Entry 1C9U (X-ray diffraction, 2.20 A resolution); this record covers chains A and B.

== Chain A (and B) ==
Molecule: Soluble quinoprotein glucose dehydrogenase
From: Acinetobacter calcoaceticus
Notes: EC 1.1.99.17; chain B of this document is another copy of the same molecule, construct and numbering; everything in this record applies to it too
Reference sequence: P13650 (DHGB_ACICA); residues 1-454 here correspond to UniProt positions 25-478 (UniProt number = residue number + 24)
Chain sequence (454 residues; each row starts with the number of its first residue):
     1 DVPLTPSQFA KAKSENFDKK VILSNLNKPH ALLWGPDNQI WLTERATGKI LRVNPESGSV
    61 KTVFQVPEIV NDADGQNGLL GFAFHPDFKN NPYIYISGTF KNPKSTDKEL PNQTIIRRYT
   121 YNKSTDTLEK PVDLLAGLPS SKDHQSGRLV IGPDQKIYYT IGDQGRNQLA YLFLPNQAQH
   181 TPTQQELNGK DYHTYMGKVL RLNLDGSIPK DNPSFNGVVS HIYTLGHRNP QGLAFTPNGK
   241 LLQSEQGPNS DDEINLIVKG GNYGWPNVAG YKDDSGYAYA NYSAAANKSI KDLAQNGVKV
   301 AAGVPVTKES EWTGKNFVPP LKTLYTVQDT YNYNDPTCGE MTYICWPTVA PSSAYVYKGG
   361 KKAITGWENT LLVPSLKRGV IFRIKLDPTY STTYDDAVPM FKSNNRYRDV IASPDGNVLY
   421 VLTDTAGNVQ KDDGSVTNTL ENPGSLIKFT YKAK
Disordered / not traced: 105-110, 451-454 (chain B: 453-454)
Disulfide bonds: Cys-338/Cys-345
Ion coordination: Ca2+ site 1: Gly-247, Pro-248 (together with pyrroloquinoline quinone); Ca2+ site 2: Glu-253, Tyr-263; Ca2+ site 3: Ala-269, Tyr-271, Asp-273, Glu-309
Residues lining bound ligands: pyrroloquinoline quinone (PQQ): Gln-76, His-144, Arg-228, Asn-229, Gln-231, Gln-246, Gly-247, Pro-248, Tyr-343, Ile-344, Trp-346, Thr-348, Ala-350, Leu-376, Lys-377, Arg-406, Arg-408, Asp-424
Curated features (UniProtKB/Swiss-Prot):
  - region (PQQ): Arg-228, Asn-229, Arg-406 to Arg-408
  - active site: His-144 (Proton acceptor)
  - binding site (D-glucose): Gln-76, Asp-143, Gln-168, Arg-228
  - binding site (Ca(2+)): Gly-247, Pro-248, Glu-253, Tyr-263, Ala-269, Tyr-271, Asp-273, Glu-309
  - binding site (pyrroloquinoline quinone): Tyr-343, Thr-348, Lys-377
What the authors report for this chain:
  - Ca2+ coordination: Gly-247, Pro-248
  - contacts within the chain: Ser-146/Asn-229 (hydrogen bond)
  - binding site for pyrroloquinoline quinone: Arg-228, Asn-229, Gln-246, Ala-350, Leu-376, Lys-377, Arg-406, Arg-408

== Chain A / chain B interface ==
Contacting residue pairs - 42 pairs, chain A then chain B:
  Asp-1(A) / Lys-272(B)
  Val-2(A) / Lys-272(B)
  Val-2(A) / Asp-273(B)
  Lys-259(A) / Tyr-394(B)
  Tyr-271(A) / Tyr-271(B)  hydrophobic
  Lys-272(A) / Asp-1(B)
  Lys-272(A) / Val-2(B)
  Lys-272(A) / Asp-396(B)  salt bridge
  Asp-273(A) / Val-2(B)
  Asp-274(A) / Val-2(B)
  Asp-274(A) / Gln-328(B)  hydrogen bond (backbone-side chain)
  Ser-275(A) / Gln-328(B)
  Gly-314(A) / Asp-395(B)
  Lys-315(A) / Asp-395(B)
  Asn-316(A) / Tyr-394(B)
  Asn-316(A) / Asp-395(B)  hydrogen bond (backbone-side chain)
  Phe-317(A) / Thr-393(B)
  Phe-317(A) / Tyr-394(B)
  Phe-317(A) / Asp-395(B)  hydrogen bond (backbone-backbone)
  Val-318(A) / Thr-392(B)
  Val-318(A) / Tyr-394(B)  hydrophobic
  Pro-319(A) / Thr-392(B)
  Pro-319(A) / Thr-393(B)
  Gln-328(A) / Asp-274(B)  hydrogen bond (side chain-backbone)
  Gln-328(A) / Ser-275(B)
  Gln-328(A) / Gln-328(B)
  Gln-328(A) / Asp-329(B)  hydrogen bond (side chain-backbone)
  Asp-329(A) / Gln-328(B)  hydrogen bond (backbone-side chain)
  Thr-392(A) / Val-318(B)
  Thr-392(A) / Pro-319(B)
  Thr-393(A) / Phe-317(B)
  Thr-393(A) / Pro-319(B)
  Tyr-394(A) / Val-258(B)
  Tyr-394(A) / Lys-259(B)
  Tyr-394(A) / Asn-316(B)
  Tyr-394(A) / Phe-317(B)
  Tyr-394(A) / Val-318(B)  hydrophobic
  Asp-395(A) / Gly-314(B)
  Asp-395(A) / Lys-315(B)
  Asp-395(A) / Asn-316(B)  hydrogen bond (side chain-backbone)
  Asp-395(A) / Phe-317(B)  hydrogen bond (side chain-backbone)
  Asp-396(A) / Lys-272(B)  salt bridge
Also at the interface, not in a pair above, chain A (25 interface residues in all): Val-258, Ser-310, Thr-330, Asp-387
Also at the interface, not in a pair above, chain B (25 interface residues in all): Ser-310, Thr-330, Asp-387

== In short ==
The chain A/chain B interface involves 25 residues from each chain; the contacts include 8 hydrogen bonds and
2 salt bridges. Polar pairs include Lys-272(A)/Asp-396(B), Asp-274(A)/Gln-328(B) and Asn-316(A)/Asp-395(B).
Ligands of chain A: pyrroloquinoline quinone. The paper reports a binding site for pyrroloquinoline quinone at
Arg-228(A), Asn-229(A) and Gln-246(A) among others; Ca2+ coordination by Gly-247(A) and Pro-248(A).
Chain A and chain B are both Soluble quinoprotein glucose dehydrogenase (Acinetobacter calcoaceticus); the
structure, Crystal structure of the soluble quinoprotein glucose dehydrogenase in complex with pqq, was
determined by X-ray diffraction, deposited together with 1CQ1.
